5YLJ - chains B and C of the 6 polymer chains in the assembly; structure by X-ray diffraction, 2.70 A resolution.

[Chain B]
Protein: Tubulin beta chain
Organism: Sus scrofa
UniProtKB: A0A287AGU7 (A0A287AGU7_PIG); residues 1-445 here = UniProt positions 1-445
Amino-acid sequence (445 residues; row label = number of the first residue in the row):
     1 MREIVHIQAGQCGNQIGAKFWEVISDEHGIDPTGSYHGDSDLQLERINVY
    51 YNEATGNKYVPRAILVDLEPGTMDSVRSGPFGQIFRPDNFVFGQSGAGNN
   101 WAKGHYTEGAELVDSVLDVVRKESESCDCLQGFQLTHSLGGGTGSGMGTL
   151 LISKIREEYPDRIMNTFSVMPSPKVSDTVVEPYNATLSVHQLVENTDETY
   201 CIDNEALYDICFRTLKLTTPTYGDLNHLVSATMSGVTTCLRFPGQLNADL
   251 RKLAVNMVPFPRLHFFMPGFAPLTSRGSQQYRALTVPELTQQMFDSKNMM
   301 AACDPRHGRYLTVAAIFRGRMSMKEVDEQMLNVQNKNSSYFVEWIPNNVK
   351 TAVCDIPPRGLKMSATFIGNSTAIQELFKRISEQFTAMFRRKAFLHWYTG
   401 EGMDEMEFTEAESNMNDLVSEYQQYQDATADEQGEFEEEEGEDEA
Not modelled in the structure: 429-445
Metal / ion sites: Mg2+: Gln11 (together with GDP)
Ligand contacts:
  - 8X0 ((E)-1-(5-methoxy-2,2-dimethyl-chromen-8-yl)-3-(4-methoxyphenyl)prop-2-en-1-one): Tyr200, Val236, Cys239, Leu240, Leu246, Asn247, Ala248, Asp249, Lys252, Leu253, Asn256, Met257, Val313, Ala314, Ala315, Asn347, Asn348, Val349, Lys350, Thr351, Ala352, Ile368
  - GDP (guanosine-5'-diphosphate): Ala9, Gly10, Gln11, Cys12, Gln15, Ile16, Asp67, Asn99, Ser138, Gly140, Gly141, Gly142, Thr143, Gly144, Val169, Pro171, Val175, Asp177, Glu181, Asn204, Leu207, Tyr222, Leu225, Asn226
Reported in the primary citation:
  - conformationally variable residues (loop rearrangement): Asn247

[Chain C]
Protein: Tubulin alpha-1B chain
Organism: Sus scrofa
UniProtKB: Q2XVP4 (TBA1B_PIG); residue numbers follow UniProt; this construct covers 1-451
Amino-acid sequence (451 residues; each row starts with the number of its first residue):
     1 MRECISIHVGQAGVQIGNACWELYCLEHGIQPDGQMPSDKTIGGGDDSFN
    51 TFFSETGAGKHVPRAVFVDLEPTVIDEVRTGTYRQLFHPEQLITGKEDAA
   101 NNYARGHYTIGKEIIDLVLDRIRKLADQCTGLQGFLVFHSFGGGTGSGFT
   151 SLLMERLSVDYGKKSKLEFSIYPAPQVSTAVVEPYNSILTTHTTLEHSDC
   201 AFMVDNEAIYDICRRNLDIERPTYTNLNRLISQIVSSITASLRFDGALNV
   251 DLTEFQTNLVPYPRIHFPLATYAPVISAEKAYHEQLSVAEITNACFEPAN
   301 QMVKCDPRHGKYMACCLLYRGDVVPKDVNAAIATIKTKRSIQFVDWCPTG
   351 FKVGINYQPPTVVPGGDLAKVQRAVCMLSNTTAIAEAWARLDHKFDLMYA
   401 KRAFVHWYVGEGMEEGEFSEAREDMAALEKDYEEVGVDSVEGEGEEEGEE
   451 Y
Not modelled in the structure: 441-451
Metal / ion sites: Ca2+: Asp39, Thr41, Gly44, Glu55
Ligand contacts:
  - 8X0 ((E)-1-(5-methoxy-2,2-dimethyl-chromen-8-yl)-3-(4-methoxyphenyl)prop-2-en-1-one): Thr179, Ala180, Val181
  - GTP (guanosine-5'-triphosphate): Gly10, Gln11, Ala12, Gln15, Ile16, Asp69, Asp98, Ala99, Ala100, Asn101, Ser140, Gly142, Gly143, Gly144, Thr145, Gly146, Ile171, Pro173, Val177, Ser178, Thr179, Glu183, Asn206, Tyr224, Leu227, Asn228, Ile231
Swiss-Prot annotation at these positions:
  - motif: Met1 to Cys4 (MREC motif)
  - active site: Glu254
  - binding site (GTP): Gly10, Gln11, Ala12, Gln15, Glu71, Ala99, Ser140, Gly143, Gly144, Thr145, Gly146, Thr179, Glu183, Asn206, Tyr224, Asn228, Leu252
  - binding site (Mg(2+)): Glu71
  - site: Tyr451 (Involved in polymerization)
  - modified residue: Lys40 (N6,N6,N6-trimethyllysine), Ser48 (Phosphoserine), Ser232 (Phosphoserine), Tyr282 (3'-nitrotyrosine), Arg339 (Omega-N-methylarginine), Ser439 (Phosphoserine), Glu443 (5-glutamyl polyglutamate), Glu445 (5-glutamyl polyglutamate), Tyr451 (3'-nitrotyrosine)
  - cross-link (Glycyl lysine isopeptide (Lys-Gly)): Lys326 (interchain with G-Cter in ubiquitin), Lys370 (interchain with G-Cter in ubiquitin)

[Chain B / chain C interface]
Contacting residue pairs - 40 pairs, chain B then chain C:
  Gln94(B) - Met1(C)
  Ser95(B) - Arg2(C)
  Asn99(B) - Glu254(C)
  Asp177(B) - Glu254(C)
  Asp177(B) - Lys352(C)  hydrogen bond (backbone-side chain)
  Thr178(B) - Glu254(C)
  Thr178(B) - Asn258(C)
  Val179(B) - Asn258(C)  hydrogen bond (backbone-side chain)
  Val179(B) - Pro348(C)  hydrophobic
  Val180(B) - Thr257(C)
  Thr219(B) - Lys326(C)
  Thr219(B) - Asn329(C)
  Ala387(B) - Trp346(C)
  Met388(B) - Trp346(C)
  Arg390(B) - Asp345(C)  hydrogen bond (side chain-backbone)
  Arg390(B) - Ser439(C)
  Arg391(B) - Tyr262(C)  hydrogen bond (backbone-side chain)
  Arg391(B) - Asp345(C)  salt bridge
  Arg391(B) - Trp346(C)
  Arg391(B) - Glu434(C)  hydrogen bond (side chain-backbone)
  Arg391(B) - Val435(C)
  Arg391(B) - Val437(C)  hydrogen bond (side chain-backbone)
  Arg391(B) - Asp438(C)
  Arg391(B) - Ser439(C)  hydrogen bond
  Lys392(B) - Tyr262(C)
  Ala393(B) - Pro261(C)
  Ala393(B) - Tyr262(C)
  Ala393(B) - Trp346(C)  hydrophobic
  Phe394(B) - Thr257(C)
  Phe394(B) - Asn258(C)
  Phe394(B) - Val260(C)
  Phe394(B) - Pro261(C)  hydrogen bond (backbone-backbone)
  Phe394(B) - Trp346(C)  hydrophobic
  His396(B) - Val260(C)  hydrogen bond (side chain-backbone)
  His396(B) - Pro261(C)
  His396(B) - Tyr262(C)
  His396(B) - Pro263(C)
  Trp397(B) - Gln256(C)
  Trp397(B) - Thr257(C)  hydrogen bond (side chain-backbone)
  Trp397(B) - Val260(C)  hydrogen bond (side chain-backbone)
Also at the interface, not in a pair above, chain B (19 interface residues in all): Gly98, Leu395
Also at the interface, not in a pair above, chain C (22 interface residues in all): Cys347

[Summary]
The interface between chain B and chain C involves 19 residues on one side and 22 on the other, with 11
hydrogen bonds and 1 salt bridge. Polar pairs include Arg391(B)-Asp345(C), Asp177(B)-Lys352(C) and
Val179(B)-Asn258(C). Bound to chain B: GDP and compound 8X0. Bound to chain C: GTP and compound 8X0. From the
paper: conformational variability at Asn247(B).
Here chain B is Tubulin beta chain and chain C is Tubulin alpha-1B chain, both from Sus scrofa. Entry 5YLJ
(Crystal structure of T2R-TTL-Millepachine complex) was determined by X-ray diffraction, deposited together
with 5XIW, 5YL2, 5YLS and 5XP3.
